Entry 6E90 (X-ray diffraction, 2.05 A resolution); this record covers chains A and C.

# Chain A (and C)
Molecule: Glycerol-3-phosphate dehydrogenase [NAD(+)], cytoplasmic
Source organism: Homo sapiens
Notes: EC 1.1.1.8; chain C of this document is another copy of the same molecule, construct and numbering; everything in this record applies to it too
UniProtKB: P21695 (GPDA_HUMAN); numbering as in UniProt (aligned over 1-349)
Amino-acid sequence (349 residues; numbered 1 to 349; the number before each row is that of its first residue):
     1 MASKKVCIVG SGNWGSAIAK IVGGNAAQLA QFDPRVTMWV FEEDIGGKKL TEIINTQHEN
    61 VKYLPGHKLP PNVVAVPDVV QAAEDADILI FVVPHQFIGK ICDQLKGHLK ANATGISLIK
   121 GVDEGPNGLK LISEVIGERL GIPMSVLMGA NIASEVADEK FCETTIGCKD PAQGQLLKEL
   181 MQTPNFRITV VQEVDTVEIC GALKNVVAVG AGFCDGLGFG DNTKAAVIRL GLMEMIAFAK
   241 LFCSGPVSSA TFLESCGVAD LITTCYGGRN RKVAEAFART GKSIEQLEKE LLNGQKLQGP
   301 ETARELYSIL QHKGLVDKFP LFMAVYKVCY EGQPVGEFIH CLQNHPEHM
Unresolved in the structure: 1, 244-247 (chain C: 1-2, 347-349)
Ion coordination: Ca2+: Val122, Asp123, Glu305
Ligand contacts:
  - 1,3-dihydroxyacetonephosphate (13P): Lys120, Gly149, Ala150, Asn151, Ile152, Lys204, Asn205, Asp260, Thr263, Thr264, Gly268, Arg269, Asn270
  - NAD (nicotinamide-adenine-dinucleotide): Ser11, Gly12, Asn13, Trp14, Gly15, Trp39, Phe41, Glu43, Tyr63, Val92, Val93, Pro94, His95, Phe97, Leu118, Ile119, Lys120, Asn151, Ile152, Ala153, Asn205, Arg269, Gly294, Gln295, Lys296, Gln298
What the authors report for this chain:
  - binding site for 1,3-dihydroxyacetonephosphate: Lys120, Lys204, Gly268, Arg269, Asn270
  - catalytic residues: Lys120
  - contacts within the chain: Lys120-Asp260 (salt bridge), Arg269-Gln295
  - conformationally variable residues: Lys120
  - mutagenesis - K120A (5.3 kcal/mol), K120A/D260G (8.3 kcal/mol), K120A/R269A (13.0 kcal/mol), K120A/Q295A, D260G (6.5 kcal/mol): decreased catalytic activity on 1,3-dihydroxyacetonephosphate
  - mutagenesis - K120A (5.8 kcal/mol): decreased catalytic activity on GA
  - mutagenesis - K120A (3.0 kcal/mol): decreased catalytic activity on ethylammonium cation

# Interface between chain A and chain C
Pairs across the interface - 77 pairs, chain A then chain C:
  Ala150(A) - Asn222(C)
  Ala150(A) - Ala225(C)  hydrophobic
  Asn151(A) - Asn222(C)
  Ile152(A) - Asn222(C)  hydrogen bond (backbone-side chain)
  Glu155(A) - Gly220(C)
  Glu155(A) - Asp221(C)  hydrogen bond (side chain-backbone)
  Glu155(A) - Asn222(C)  hydrogen bond (side chain-backbone)
  Val156(A) - Asn222(C)
  Lys160(A) - Gly218(C)
  Lys160(A) - Phe219(C)
  Phe161(A) - Phe219(C)
  Phe161(A) - Thr223(C)  hydrogen bond (backbone-side chain)
  Phe161(A) - Leu342(C)
  Phe161(A) - Gln343(C)
  Cys162(A) - Asn222(C)
  Glu163(A) - Ala226(C)
  Glu163(A) - Arg229(C)  salt bridge
  Glu163(A) - Leu230(C)
  Pro184(A) - Gln343(C)
  Asn185(A) - Gln343(C)  hydrogen bond
  Arg187(A) - Gln343(C)
  Gly218(A) - Lys160(C)  hydrogen bond (backbone-side chain)
  Gly220(A) - Glu155(C)
  Asp221(A) - Glu155(C)  hydrogen bond (backbone-side chain)
  Asp221(A) - Thr263(C)
  Asn222(A) - Ala150(C)
  Asn222(A) - Asn151(C)  hydrogen bond (side chain-backbone)
  Asn222(A) - Ile152(C)  hydrogen bond (side chain-backbone)
  Asn222(A) - Glu155(C)  hydrogen bond (backbone-side chain)
  Asn222(A) - Val156(C)
  Asn222(A) - Phe161(C)
  Asn222(A) - Cys162(C)
  Thr223(A) - Lys160(C)
  Thr223(A) - Phe161(C)  hydrogen bond (side chain-backbone)
  Ala225(A) - Ala150(C)  hydrophobic
  Ala225(A) - Ala259(C)
  Ala225(A) - Thr263(C)
  Ala226(A) - Phe161(C)  hydrophobic
  Ala226(A) - Glu163(C)
  Ile228(A) - Ile262(C)  hydrophobic
  Arg229(A) - Glu163(C)  salt bridge
  Arg229(A) - Leu253(C)  hydrogen bond (side chain-backbone)
  Arg229(A) - Glu254(C)  salt bridge
  Arg229(A) - Ser255(C)
  Arg229(A) - Val258(C)
  Leu230(A) - Glu163(C)
  Leu232(A) - Leu253(C)  hydrophobic
  Met233(A) - Leu253(C)
  Ile236(A) - Leu253(C)  hydrophobic
  Leu253(A) - Arg229(C)  hydrogen bond (backbone-side chain)
  Leu253(A) - Leu253(C)  hydrophobic
  Glu254(A) - Arg229(C)  salt bridge
  Ser255(A) - Arg229(C)
  Val258(A) - Val258(C)  hydrophobic
  Ala259(A) - Ala225(C)
  Ile262(A) - Ile228(C)  hydrophobic
  Ile262(A) - Ile262(C)  hydrophobic
  Ile262(A) - Tyr266(C)  hydrophobic
  Thr263(A) - Asp221(C)  hydrogen bond (side chain-backbone)
  Thr263(A) - Asn222(C)  hydrogen bond
  Thr263(A) - Ala225(C)
  Tyr266(A) - Asp221(C)
  Tyr266(A) - Ile262(C)  hydrophobic
  Tyr266(A) - Tyr266(C)  hydrophobic
  Gly267(A) - Asp221(C)
  Ile339(A) - Phe161(C)  hydrophobic
  Leu342(A) - Phe161(C)
  Gln343(A) - Pro184(C)
  Gln343(A) - Asn185(C)  hydrogen bond
  Gln343(A) - Arg187(C)  hydrogen bond (backbone-side chain)
  Glu347(A) - Thr189(C)
  His348(A) - Glu163(C)  salt bridge
  His348(A) - Lys178(C)  hydrogen bond (backbone-side chain)
  His348(A) - Arg187(C)
  His348(A) - Ile188(C)
  His348(A) - Thr189(C)
  Met349(A) - Lys178(C)  hydrogen bond (backbone-side chain)
Other interface residues (no listed pair), chain A (42 interface residues in all): Phe219, Asn344
Other interface residues (no listed pair), chain C (40 interface residues in all): Gln182, Leu232, Met233, Ile236

# In short
Chain A and chain C form an interface of 42 and 40 residues respectively; the contacts include 19 hydrogen
bonds and 5 salt bridges. Polar contacts include Glu163(A)-Arg229(C), Arg229(A)-Glu254(C) and
His348(A)-Glu163(C). The paper reports the catalytic residue Lys120(A); K120A, K120A/D260G and K120A/R269A of
chain A, among others, reduce catalytic activity on 1,3-dihydroxyacetonephosphate; 5 substitutions were tested
in all.
Chain A and chain C are both Glycerol-3-phosphate dehydrogenase [NAD(+)], cytoplasmic (Homo sapiens); the
structure, Ternary complex of human glycerol 3-phosphate dehydrogenase, was determined by X-ray diffraction,
deposited together with 6E8Y and 6E8Z.
